7Q4P - chains C and E of the 8 polymer chains in the assembly; structure by electron microscopy, 2.15 A resolution.

Chain C:
Molecule: Splicing factor 3B subunit 3
Source organism: Homo sapiens
UniProt: Q15393 (SF3B3_HUMAN); residues 1-1217 here = UniProt positions 1-1217
Sequence (1217 residues; each row starts with the number of its first residue):
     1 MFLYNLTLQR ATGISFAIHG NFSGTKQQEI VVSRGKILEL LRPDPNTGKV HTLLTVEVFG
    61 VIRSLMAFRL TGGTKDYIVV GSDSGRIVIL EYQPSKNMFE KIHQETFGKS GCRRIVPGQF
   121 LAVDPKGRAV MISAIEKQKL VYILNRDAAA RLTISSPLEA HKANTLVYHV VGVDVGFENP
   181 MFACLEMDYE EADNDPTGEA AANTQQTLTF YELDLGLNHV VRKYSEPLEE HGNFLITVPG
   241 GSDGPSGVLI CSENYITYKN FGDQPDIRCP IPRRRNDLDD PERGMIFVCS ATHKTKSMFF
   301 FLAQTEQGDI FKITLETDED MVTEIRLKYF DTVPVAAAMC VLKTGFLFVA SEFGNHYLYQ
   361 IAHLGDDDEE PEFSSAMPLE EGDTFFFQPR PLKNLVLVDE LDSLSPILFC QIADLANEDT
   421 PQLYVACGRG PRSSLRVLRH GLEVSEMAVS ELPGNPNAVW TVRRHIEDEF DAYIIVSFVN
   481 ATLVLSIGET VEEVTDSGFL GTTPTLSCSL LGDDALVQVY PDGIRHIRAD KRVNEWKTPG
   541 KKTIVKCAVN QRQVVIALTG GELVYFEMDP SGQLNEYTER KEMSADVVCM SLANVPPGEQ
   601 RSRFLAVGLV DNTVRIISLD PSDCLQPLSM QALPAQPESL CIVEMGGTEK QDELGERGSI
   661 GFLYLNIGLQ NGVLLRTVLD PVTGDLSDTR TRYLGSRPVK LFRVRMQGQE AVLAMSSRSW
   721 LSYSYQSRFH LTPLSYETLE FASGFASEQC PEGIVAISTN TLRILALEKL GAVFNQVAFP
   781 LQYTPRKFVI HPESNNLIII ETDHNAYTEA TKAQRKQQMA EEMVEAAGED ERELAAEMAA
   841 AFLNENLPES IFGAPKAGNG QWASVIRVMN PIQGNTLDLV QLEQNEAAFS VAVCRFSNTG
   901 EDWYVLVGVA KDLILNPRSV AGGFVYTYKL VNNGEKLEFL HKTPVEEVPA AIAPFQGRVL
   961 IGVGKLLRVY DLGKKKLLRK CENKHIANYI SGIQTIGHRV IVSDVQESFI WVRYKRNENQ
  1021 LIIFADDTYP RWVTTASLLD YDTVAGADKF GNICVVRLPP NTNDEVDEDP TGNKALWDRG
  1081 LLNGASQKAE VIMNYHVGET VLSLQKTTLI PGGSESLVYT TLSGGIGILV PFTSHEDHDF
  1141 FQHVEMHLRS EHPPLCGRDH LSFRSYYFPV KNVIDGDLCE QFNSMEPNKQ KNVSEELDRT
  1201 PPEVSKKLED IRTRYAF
Unresolved in the structure: 366-369, 444-772, 827-832
Swiss-Prot annotation at these positions:
  - region: E105 to Q119 (Interaction with PHF5A, SF3B1 and SF3B5), N145 to Y168 (Interaction with PHF5A, SF3B1 and SF3B5), D193 to H231 (Interaction with SF3B1 and SF3B5), R786 to H804 (Interaction with SF3B1 and SF3B5), T1028 to K1049 (Interaction with SF3B1), T1100 to S1123 (Interaction with SF3B5)
  - site: G284 (Interaction with SF3B5), E306 (Interaction with SF3B5), E352 (Interaction with SF3B5), R429 (Interaction with SF3B5), N916 (Interaction with SF3B5), N988 (Interaction with SF3B1), K1171 (Interaction with SF3B1)
  - modified residue: S156 (Phosphoserine), T1200 (Phosphothreonine)

Chain E:
Molecule: Splicing factor 3B subunit 5
Source organism: Homo sapiens
UniProt: Q9BWJ5 (SF3B5_HUMAN); residues 1-86 here = UniProt positions 1-86
Sequence (86 residues; each row starts with the number of its first residue):
     1 MTDRYTIHSQ LEHLQSKYIG TGHADTTKWE WLVNQHRDSY CSYMGHFDLL NYFAIAENES
    61 KARVRFNLME KMLQPCGPPA DKPEEN
Unresolved in the structure: 1-17, 82-86
Swiss-Prot annotation at these positions:
  - site (Interaction with RNA): Y5, G20
  - modified residue: T2 (N-acetylthreonine), S9 (Phosphoserine), K17 (N6-acetyllysine)

Chain C / chain E interface:
Contacting residue pairs - 92 pairs, chain C then chain E:
  G35(C) with F47(E)
  V61(C) with G45(E); H46(E)
  R63(C) with G45(E)
  C112(C) with G45(E); H46(E)
  R113(C) with Y18(E), hydrogen bond
  R114(C) with I19(E); N34(E), hydrogen bond; R37(E); D38(E), salt bridge; C41(E)
  I115(C) with Y18(E); I19(E)
  Q119(C) with M44(E), hydrogen bond (side chain-backbone); G45(E)
  I135(C) with C41(E), hydrophobic; M44(E), hydrophobic; M69(E), hydrophobic
  E136(C) with I19(E)
  K137(C) with I19(E)
  L166(C) with M72(E), hydrophobic
  V167(C) with M69(E)
  Y168(C) with F66(E), hydrophobic; M69(E), hydrophobic; E70(E), hydrogen bond
  M187(C) with L73(E), hydrophobic
  Y189(C) with R37(E); L73(E), hydrophobic
  A192(C) with L73(E), hydrophobic; Q74(E), hydrogen bond (backbone-side chain); P79(E)
  D193(C) with W29(E); R37(E), salt bridge; L73(E); P79(E)
  D195(C) with P79(E)
  P196(C) with P78(E); P79(E)
  G198(C) with Q74(E); P78(E)
  A201(C) with L73(E); Q74(E)
  H231(C) with F66(E); E70(E)
  G232(C) with F66(E)
  N233(C) with F66(E)
  E253(C) with R63(E), salt bridge; F66(E)
  R283(C) with E59(E), salt bridge
  G284(C) with R63(E)
  I286(C) with A62(E); R63(E)
  V288(C) with S60(E); A62(E), hydrophobic
  E306(C) with S60(E), hydrogen bond; R63(E), salt bridge
  E352(C) with S60(E); K61(E), hydrogen bond (side chain-backbone)
  F353(C) with N51(E); I55(E), hydrophobic; K61(E)
  P406(C) with I55(E), hydrophobic
  L408(C) with I55(E), hydrophobic
  R429(C) with A54(E), hydrogen bond (side chain-backbone); N58(E), hydrogen bond; E59(E), hydrogen bond (side chain-backbone)
  T784(C) with I55(E)
  D803(C) with N58(E)
  H804(C) with A56(E); E57(E), hydrogen bond (side chain-backbone); N58(E), hydrogen bond (backbone-side chain)
  N805(C) with E57(E); N58(E)
  K856(C) with N58(E), hydrogen bond (side chain-backbone)
  L915(C) with A56(E)
  N916(C) with K71(E)
  T1034(C) with Y52(E)
  K1049(C) with L49(E); Y52(E)
  F1050(C) with L49(E), hydrophobic
  G1098(C) with F47(E)
  E1099(C) with F47(E); D48(E)
  T1100(C) with D48(E), hydrogen bond (backbone-side chain)
  L1102(C) with Y52(E), hydrophobic
  L1122(C) with D48(E); Y52(E)
  S1123(C) with F47(E); D48(E), hydrogen bond
  Y1166(C) with H46(E), hydrogen bond
  Y1167(C) with H46(E), hydrogen bond
Interface residues without a listed pair, chain C (63 interface residues in all): K36, V116, D188, N194, T204, M285, F287, V335, T1121
Interface residues without a listed pair, chain E (37 interface residues in all): S42, A80, D81

In short:
The interface between chain C and chain E involves 63 residues on one side and 37 on the other, with 17
hydrogen bonds and 5 salt bridges. Among the polar pairs are R114(C)-D38(E), D193(C)-R37(E) and
E253(C)-R63(E).
Chain C is Splicing factor 3B subunit 3 and chain E is Splicing factor 3B subunit 5, both from Homo sapiens;
the structure, U2 snRNP after ATP-dependent remodelling, was determined by electron microscopy together with
7Q3L and 7Q4O from the same study.
